Entry 7YDG (X-ray diffraction, 3.20 A resolution); this record covers chains A and B.

== Chain A (and B) ==
Name: Serine--tRNA ligase, mitochondrial
Source organism: Homo sapiens
Notes: EC 6.1.1.11; chain B of this document is another copy of the same molecule, construct and numbering; everything in this record applies to it too
Reference sequence: Q9NP81 (SYSM_HUMAN); the construct has insertions or renumbered stretches relative to UniProt, so the offset changes along the chain: 181-217 = UniProt 181-217; 222-522 = UniProt 218-518
Amino-acid sequence (355 residues; numbered 168 to 522; the number before each row is that of its first residue):
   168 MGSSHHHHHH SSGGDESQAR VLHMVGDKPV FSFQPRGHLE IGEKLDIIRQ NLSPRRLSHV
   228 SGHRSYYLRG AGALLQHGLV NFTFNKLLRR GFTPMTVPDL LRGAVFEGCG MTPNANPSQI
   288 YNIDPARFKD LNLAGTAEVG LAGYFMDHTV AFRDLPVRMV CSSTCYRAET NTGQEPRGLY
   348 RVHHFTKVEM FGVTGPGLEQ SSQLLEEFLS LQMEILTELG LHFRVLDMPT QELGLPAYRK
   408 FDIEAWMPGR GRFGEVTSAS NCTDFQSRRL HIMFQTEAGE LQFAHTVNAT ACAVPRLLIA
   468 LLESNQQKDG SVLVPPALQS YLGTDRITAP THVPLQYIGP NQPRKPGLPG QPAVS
Disordered / not traced: 168-183, 218-231, 267-305, 335-344, 499-522
Differences from the reference sequence: initiating methionine (168); expression tag (169-180); insertion (218-221); engineered mutation Arg-222 (Lys218 in Q9NP81)

== Interface between chain A and chain B ==
Residue-residue contacts (37; chain A residue first):
  Tyr-233(A) / Pro-265(B)
  Tyr-234(A) / Met-262(B)  hydrophobic
  Tyr-234(A) / Thr-263(B)
  Tyr-234(A) / Tyr-311(B)  hydrophobic
  Leu-235(A) / Met-262(B)
  Leu-235(A) / Thr-263(B)  hydrogen bond (backbone-backbone)
  Arg-236(A) / Pro-261(B)
  Gly-237(A) / Pro-261(B)  hydrogen bond (backbone-backbone)
  Ala-240(A) / Pro-261(B)  hydrophobic
  Ala-240(A) / Thr-263(B)
  Leu-241(A) / Leu-255(B)  hydrophobic
  Gln-243(A) / Thr-263(B)  hydrogen bond
  His-244(A) / Asn-248(B)  hydrogen bond
  Asn-248(A) / His-244(B)
  Asn-248(A) / Asn-248(B)  hydrogen bond
  Phe-251(A) / His-244(B)
  Leu-255(A) / Leu-241(B)  hydrophobic
  Thr-260(A) / Gly-237(B)
  Pro-261(A) / Arg-236(B)
  Pro-261(A) / Gly-237(B)  hydrogen bond (backbone-backbone)
  Pro-261(A) / Ala-240(B)
  Pro-261(A) / Leu-241(B)  hydrophobic
  Met-262(A) / Tyr-234(B)  hydrogen bond
  Met-262(A) / Leu-235(B)
  Met-262(A) / Ala-240(B)
  Thr-263(A) / Tyr-234(B)
  Thr-263(A) / Leu-235(B)  hydrogen bond (backbone-backbone)
  Thr-263(A) / Ala-240(B)
  Thr-263(A) / Gln-243(B)  hydrogen bond
  Pro-265(A) / Tyr-233(B)
  Pro-265(A) / His-351(B)
  Asp-266(A) / His-351(B)
  His-315(A) / Arg-216(B)
  Arg-320(A) / Thr-498(B)  hydrogen bond (side chain-backbone)
  Met-326(A) / Tyr-234(B)
  Thr-331(A) / Thr-331(B)  hydrogen bond
  His-351(A) / Pro-265(B)
Also at the interface, not in a pair above, chain A (28 interface residues in all): Gln-217, Ser-232, Val-264, Tyr-311, Phe-312
Also at the interface, not in a pair above, chain B (26 interface residues in all): Gln-217, Ser-232, Phe-251, Asn-252, Thr-260, Val-264

== Overview ==
28 residues of chain A face 26 of chain B across their interface; the contacts include 11 hydrogen bonds.
Polar contacts include Gln-243(A)/Thr-263(B), His-244(A)/Asn-248(B) and Asn-248(A)/Asn-248(B).
Chain A and chain B are both Serine--tRNA ligase, mitochondrial (Homo sapiens); the structure, Crystal
structure of human SARS2 catalytic domain with a disease related mutation, was determined by X-ray diffraction
(same publication as 7YDF).
